Entry 6VON (electron microscopy, 3.35 A resolution); this record covers chains B and d of the 26 polymer chains in the assembly.

== Chain B ==
Protein: ATP synthase subunit alpha, chloroplastic
Organism: Spinacia oleracea
Notes: EC 7.1.2.2
UniProt: P06450 (ATPA_SPIOL); numbering as in UniProt (aligned over 1-507)
Amino-acid sequence (507 residues; numbered 1 to 507; the number before each row is that of its first residue):
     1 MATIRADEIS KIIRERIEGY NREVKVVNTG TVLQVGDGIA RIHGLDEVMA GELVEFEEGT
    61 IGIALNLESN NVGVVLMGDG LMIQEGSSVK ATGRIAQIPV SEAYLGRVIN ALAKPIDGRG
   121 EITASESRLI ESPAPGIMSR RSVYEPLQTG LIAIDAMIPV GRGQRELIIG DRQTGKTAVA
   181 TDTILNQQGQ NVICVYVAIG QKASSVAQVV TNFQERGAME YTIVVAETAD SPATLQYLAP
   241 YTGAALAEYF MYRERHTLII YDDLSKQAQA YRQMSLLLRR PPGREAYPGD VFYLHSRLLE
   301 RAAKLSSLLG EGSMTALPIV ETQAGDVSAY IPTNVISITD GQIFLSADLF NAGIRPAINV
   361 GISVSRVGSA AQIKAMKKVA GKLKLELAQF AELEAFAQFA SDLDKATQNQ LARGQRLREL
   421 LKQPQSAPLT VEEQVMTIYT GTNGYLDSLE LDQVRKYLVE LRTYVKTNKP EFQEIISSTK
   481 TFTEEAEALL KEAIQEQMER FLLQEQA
Unresolved in the structure: 1, 504-507
Curated features (UniProtKB/Swiss-Prot):
  - binding site (ATP): Gly170 to Thr177
  - site: Ser363 (Required for activity)
Small-molecule neighbours:
  - ATP (adenosine-5'-triphosphate), molecule 1: Asp171, Arg172, Gln173, Thr174, Gly175, Lys176, Thr177, Ala178, Gln201, Glu321, Phe350, Arg355, Pro356, Gln423, Pro424, Gln425
  - ATP, molecule 2: Ser337, Val364, Arg366
  - tentoxin (TTX): Ala50, Gly51, Ile63, Ala64, Leu65, Val75, Ala96, Ile130, Glu131, Tyr237, Leu238, Met274, Tyr293, Arg297

== Chain d ==
Protein: ATP synthase delta chain, chloroplastic
Organism: Spinacia oleracea
UniProt: P11402 (ATPD_SPIOL); residues 1-257 here = UniProt positions 1-257
Amino-acid sequence (257 residues; row label = number of the first residue in the row):
     1 MAALQNPVAL QSRTTTAVAA LSTSSTTSTP KPFSLSFSSS TATFNPLRLK ILTASKLTAK
    61 PRGGALGTRM VDSTASRYAS ALADVADVTG TLEATNSDVE KLIRIFSEEP VYYFFANPVI
   121 SIDNKRSVLD EIITTSGLQP HTANFINILI DSERINLVKE ILNEFEDVFN KITGTEVAVV
   181 TSVVKLENDH LAQIAKGVQK ITGAKNVRIK TVIDPSLVAG FTIRYGNEGS KLVDMSVKKQ
   241 LEEIAAQLEM DDVTLAV
Unresolved in the structure: 1-71, 251-257

== Interface between chain B and chain d ==
Pairs across the interface - 24 pairs, chain B then chain d:
  Thr3(B) - Thr74(d)  hydrogen bond (backbone-side chain)
  Thr3(B) - Arg154(d)  hydrogen bond (backbone-side chain)
  Ile4(B) - Arg77(d)
  Arg5(B) - Arg77(d)
  Glu8(B) - Arg77(d)
  Glu8(B) - Tyr78(d)  hydrogen bond
  Ser10(B) - Ser80(d)
  Ser10(B) - Ala81(d)
  Ser10(B) - Asp84(d)
  Ile13(B) - Arg77(d)
  Ile13(B) - Tyr78(d)  hydrophobic
  Ile13(B) - Ala81(d)  hydrophobic
  Arg14(B) - Asp84(d)  salt bridge
  Arg14(B) - Val85(d)
  Arg16(B) - Ile148(d)
  Ile17(B) - Val85(d)  hydrophobic
  Ile17(B) - His141(d)
  Ile17(B) - Asn144(d)
  Ile17(B) - Phe145(d)  hydrophobic
  Ile17(B) - Ile148(d)  hydrophobic
  Tyr20(B) - Arg126(d)  hydrogen bond
  Tyr20(B) - Asn147(d)
  Tyr20(B) - Ile148(d)  hydrophobic
  Tyr20(B) - Asp151(d)
Also at the interface, not in a pair above, chain B (12 interface residues in all): Ile9, Glu18
Also at the interface, not in a pair above, chain d (16 interface residues in all): Leu82

== Summary ==
The interface between chain B and chain d involves 12 residues on one side and 16 on the other, with 4
hydrogen bonds and 1 salt bridge. Polar contacts include Arg14(B)-Asp84(d), Thr3(B)-Thr74(d) and
Thr3(B)-Arg154(d). Chain B binds ATP and tentoxin.
Chain B is ATP synthase subunit alpha, chloroplastic and chain d is ATP synthase delta chain, chloroplastic,
both from Spinacia oleracea; the structure, Chloroplast ATP synthase (R1, CF1FO), was determined by electron
microscopy together with 6VM1, 6VM4, 6VMB, 6VMD, 6VMG, 6VOF and 8 further entries from the same study.
